Entry 5UL8 (X-ray diffraction, 1.15 A resolution); this record covers chain A.

# Chain A
Molecule: Carbapenem-hydrolyzing beta-lactamase KPC
Organism: Klebsiella pneumoniae
Notes: EC 3.5.2.6
Reference sequence: Q9F663 (BLKPC_KLEPN); the author numbering skips numbers that UniProt does not, so the offset changes along the chain: 25-57 = UniProt 25-57; 59-252 = UniProt 58-251; 254-295 = UniProt 252-293
Amino-acid sequence (290 residues; row label = number of the first residue in the row; note: 2 numbers in that range are skipped by the numbering (no residue carries them; nothing is unmodelled there)):
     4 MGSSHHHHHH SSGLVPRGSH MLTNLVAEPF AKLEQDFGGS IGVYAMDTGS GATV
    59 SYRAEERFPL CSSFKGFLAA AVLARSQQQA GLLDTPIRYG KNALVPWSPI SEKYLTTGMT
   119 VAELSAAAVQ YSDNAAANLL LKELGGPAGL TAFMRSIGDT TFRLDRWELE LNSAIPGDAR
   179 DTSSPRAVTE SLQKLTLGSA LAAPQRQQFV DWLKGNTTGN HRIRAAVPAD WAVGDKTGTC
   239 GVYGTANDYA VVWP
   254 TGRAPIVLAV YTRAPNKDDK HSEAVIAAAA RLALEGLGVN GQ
Not modelled in the structure: 4-22
Sequence notes: initiating methionine (4); expression tag (5-24)
Disulfides: Cys-69/Cys-238
From the paper describing this entry:
  - contacts within the chain: Ser-70/Lys-73 (hydrogen bond)
  - catalytic residues: Ser-70, Glu-166 (citing earlier work)

# Overview
The paper reports catalytic residues Ser-70 and Glu-166; contacts within the chain involving Cys-69, Cys-238
and Ser-70 among others.
Chain A is Carbapenem-hydrolyzing beta-lactamase KPC (Klebsiella pneumoniae); the structure, Apo KPC-2
beta-lactamase crystal structure at 1.15 Angstrom resolution, was determined by X-ray diffraction (same
publication as 5UJ3 and 5UJ4).
